PDB entry 6ST0 | X-ray diffraction, 1.50 A resolution | chain A

# Chain A
Protein: Taurine-binding periplasmic protein
Organism: Escherichia coli (strain K12)
UniProt: Q47537 (TAUA_ECOLI); numbering as in UniProt (aligned over 22-319)
Sequence (298 residues; each row starts with the number of its first residue):
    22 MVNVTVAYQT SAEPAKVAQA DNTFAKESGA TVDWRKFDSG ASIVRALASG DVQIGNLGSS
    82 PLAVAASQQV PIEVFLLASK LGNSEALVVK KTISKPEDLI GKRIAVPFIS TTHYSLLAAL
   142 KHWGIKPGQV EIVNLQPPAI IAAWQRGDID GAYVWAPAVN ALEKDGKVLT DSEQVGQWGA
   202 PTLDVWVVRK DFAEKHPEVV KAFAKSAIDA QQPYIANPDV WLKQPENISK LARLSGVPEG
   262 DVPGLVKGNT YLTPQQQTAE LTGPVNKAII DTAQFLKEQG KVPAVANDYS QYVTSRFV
Differences from the reference sequence: conflict Met22 (Ala in Q47537)
Residues lining bound ligands: N-(2-acetamido)-2-aminoethanesulfonic acid (LUQ): Gln30, Thr31, Ser32, Ser60, Gly61, Asn77, Leu78, Gly79, Pro82, Leu102, Glu106, Ser131, Thr132, Trp176, Asp205

# Summary
Ligands of chain A: N-(2-acetamido)-2-aminoethanesulfonic acid.
Chain A is Taurine-binding periplasmic protein (Escherichia coli (strain K12)); the structure, Taurine ABC
transporter substrate binding protein TauA from E. coli in complex with N-(2-Acetamido)-2-aminoethanesulfonic
acid, was determined by X-ray diffraction, deposited together with 6SSY, 6ST1 and 6STL.
